7QOK - chains A and C of the 4 polymer chains in the assembly; structure by electron microscopy, 3.38 A resolution.

# Chain A
Protein: Muzzle protein gp44
Organism: Bacteroides phage crAss001
UniProt: A0A385DVD6 (A0A385DVD6_9CAUD); residues 1-1371 here = UniProt positions 1-1371
Amino-acid sequence (1371 residues; numbered 1 to 1371; the number before each row is that of its first residue):
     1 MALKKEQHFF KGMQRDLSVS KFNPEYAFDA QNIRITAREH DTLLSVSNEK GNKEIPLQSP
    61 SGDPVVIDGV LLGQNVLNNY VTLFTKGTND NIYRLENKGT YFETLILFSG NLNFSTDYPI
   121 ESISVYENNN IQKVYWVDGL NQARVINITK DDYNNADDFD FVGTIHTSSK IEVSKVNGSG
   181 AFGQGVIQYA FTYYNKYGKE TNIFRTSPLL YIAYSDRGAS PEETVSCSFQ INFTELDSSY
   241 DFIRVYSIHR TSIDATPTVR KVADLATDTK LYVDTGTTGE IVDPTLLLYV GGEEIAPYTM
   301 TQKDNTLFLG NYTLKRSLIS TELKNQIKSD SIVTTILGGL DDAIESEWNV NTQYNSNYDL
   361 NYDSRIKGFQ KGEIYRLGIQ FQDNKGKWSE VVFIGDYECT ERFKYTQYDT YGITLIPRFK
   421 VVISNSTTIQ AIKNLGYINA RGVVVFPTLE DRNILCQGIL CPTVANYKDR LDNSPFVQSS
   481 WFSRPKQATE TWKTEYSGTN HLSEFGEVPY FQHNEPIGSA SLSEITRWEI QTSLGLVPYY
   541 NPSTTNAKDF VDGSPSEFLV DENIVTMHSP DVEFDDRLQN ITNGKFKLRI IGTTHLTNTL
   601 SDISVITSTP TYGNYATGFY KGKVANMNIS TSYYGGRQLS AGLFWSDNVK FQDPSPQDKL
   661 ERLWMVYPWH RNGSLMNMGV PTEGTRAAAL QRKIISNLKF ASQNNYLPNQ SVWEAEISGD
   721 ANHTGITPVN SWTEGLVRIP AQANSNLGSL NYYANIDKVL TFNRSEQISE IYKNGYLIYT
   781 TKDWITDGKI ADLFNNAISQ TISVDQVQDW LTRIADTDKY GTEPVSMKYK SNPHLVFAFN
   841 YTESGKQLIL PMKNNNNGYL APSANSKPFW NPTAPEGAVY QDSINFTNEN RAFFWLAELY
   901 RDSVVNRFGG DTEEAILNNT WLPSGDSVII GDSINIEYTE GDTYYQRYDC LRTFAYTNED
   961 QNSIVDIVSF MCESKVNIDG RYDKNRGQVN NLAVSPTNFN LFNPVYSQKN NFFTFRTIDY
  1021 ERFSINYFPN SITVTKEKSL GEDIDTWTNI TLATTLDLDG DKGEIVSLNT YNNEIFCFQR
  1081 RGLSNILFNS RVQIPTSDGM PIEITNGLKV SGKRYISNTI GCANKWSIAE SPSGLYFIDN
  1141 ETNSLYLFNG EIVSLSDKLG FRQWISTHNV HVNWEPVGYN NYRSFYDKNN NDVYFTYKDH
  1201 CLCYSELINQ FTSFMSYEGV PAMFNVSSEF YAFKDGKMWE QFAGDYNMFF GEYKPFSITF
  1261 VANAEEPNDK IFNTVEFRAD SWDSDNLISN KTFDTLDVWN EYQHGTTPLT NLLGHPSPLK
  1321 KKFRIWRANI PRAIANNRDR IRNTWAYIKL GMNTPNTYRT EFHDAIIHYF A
Disordered / not traced: 1, 1098-1106
Bound ions: Mg2+ near Asp882 (its only coordinating residue here)

# Chain C
Protein: Ring protein 4/5 gp34
Organism: Bacteroides phage crAss001
UniProt: A0A385DVC3 (A0A385DVC3_9CAUD); numbering as in UniProt (aligned over 1-238)
Amino-acid sequence (238 residues; each row starts with the number of its first residue):
     1 MNVNEFSNEF DVLYNNIMSN AAPGLNEYEK SVLLTKAQEE IVKNYFEPAG NKYGKGLDDS
    61 PKRQIDFSEL IKVGEGVLNT SAPTITFDKR AKVYDLPADL FLVINEAVDT NAGTKQIVPI
   121 SYSDYTRLMS RPYKEPVKYQ AWRIITTSIN NISVELIVNS NETITDYKVR YIRRPAPIIT
   181 TNLSSEYGDV TINGVSTVSE CELNPIIHSE ILQRAVELAK AAYQGDLQAS VELGQRSE
Reported in the primary citation:
  - conformationally variable residues (loop rearrangement): Asn15 to Asn26

# How chain A and chain C interact
Pairs across the interface (9; chain A residue first):
  Ile1271(A) with Asn15(C)
  Tyr1302(A) with Ala21(C), hydrophobic; Ala22(C), hydrophobic
  Arg1338(A) with Asn8(C), hydrogen bond (side chain-backbone); Asp11(C); Val12(C); Met18(C)
  Asp1339(A) with Ile17(C)
  Arg1342(A) with Asn15(C), hydrogen bond (side chain-backbone)
Interface residues without a listed pair, chain A (7 interface residues in all): Asn1336, Arg1340
Interface residues without a listed pair, chain C (9 interface residues in all): Ser19

# Summary
7 residues of chain A and 9 residues of chain C are in contact; the contacts include 2 hydrogen bonds. Among
the polar pairs are Arg1338(A)-Asn8(C) and Arg1342(A)-Asn15(C). From the paper: conformational variability at
Asn15(C).
Chain A is Muzzle protein gp44 and chain C is Ring protein 4/5 gp34, both from Bacteroides phage crAss001; the
structure, Tail muzzle assembly of the phicrAss001 virion with C6 symmetry imposed, was determined by electron
microscopy, deposited together with 7QOG, 7QOH, 7QOI, 7QOJ and 7QOL.
